2IJK - chains A and B; structure by X-ray diffraction, 1.55 A resolution.

# Chain A (and B)
Name: Regulatory protein rop
Organism: Escherichia coli
Notes: chain B of this document is another copy of the same molecule, construct and numbering; everything in this record applies to it too
Reference sequence: P03051 (ROP_ECOLI); residues 1-63 here = UniProt positions 1-63
Chain sequence (63 residues; each row starts with the number of its first residue):
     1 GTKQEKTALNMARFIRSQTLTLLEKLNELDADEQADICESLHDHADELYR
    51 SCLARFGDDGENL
Unresolved in the structure: 1, 59-63 (chain B: 59-63)
Differences from the reference sequence: engineered mutation Gly1 (Met in P03051)

# How chain A and chain B interact
Contacting residue pairs - 58 pairs, chain A then chain B:
  Gln4(A) - Leu29(B)
  Glu5(A) - Leu29(B)
  Thr7(A) - Lys25(B)
  Ala8(A) - Leu22(B)
  Ala8(A) - Leu29(B)  hydrophobic
  Met11(A) - Gln18(B)
  Met11(A) - Thr21(B)
  Met11(A) - Leu22(B)
  Ala12(A) - Leu22(B)  hydrophobic
  Phe14(A) - Phe14(B)  hydrophobic
  Phe14(A) - Gln18(B)
  Ile15(A) - Gln18(B)
  Ile15(A) - Thr19(B)
  Ile15(A) - Leu22(B)  hydrophobic
  Gln18(A) - Phe14(B)
  Gln18(A) - Ile15(B)
  Thr19(A) - Ile15(B)
  Leu22(A) - Ala8(B)
  Leu22(A) - Ala12(B)
  Leu22(A) - Ile15(B)  hydrophobic
  Leu22(A) - Leu48(B)  hydrophobic
  Lys25(A) - Met11(B)
  Leu26(A) - Phe56(B)  hydrophobic
  Leu29(A) - Gln4(B)
  Leu29(A) - Phe56(B)  hydrophobic
  Asp30(A) - Arg55(B)
  Ala31(A) - Arg55(B)
  Asp32(A) - Arg55(B)
  Glu33(A) - Ser51(B)
  Gln34(A) - Leu48(B)
  Gln34(A) - Ser51(B)  hydrogen bond
  Gln34(A) - Cys52(B)
  Gln34(A) - Arg55(B)
  Ile37(A) - Glu47(B)
  Ile37(A) - Leu48(B)  hydrophobic
  Ile37(A) - Ser51(B)
  Cys38(A) - Leu48(B)  hydrophobic
  Ser40(A) - His44(B)
  Leu41(A) - Leu41(B)  hydrophobic
  Leu41(A) - His44(B)
  Leu41(A) - Ala45(B)
  Leu41(A) - Leu48(B)  hydrophobic
  His44(A) - Leu41(B)
  His44(A) - His44(B)
  Ala45(A) - Leu41(B)
  Leu48(A) - Leu22(B)  hydrophobic
  Leu48(A) - Gln34(B)
  Leu48(A) - Ile37(B)  hydrophobic
  Leu48(A) - Cys38(B)  hydrophobic
  Leu48(A) - Leu41(B)  hydrophobic
  Ser51(A) - Gln34(B)  hydrogen bond
  Cys52(A) - Gln34(B)
  Arg55(A) - Asp30(B)
  Arg55(A) - Ala31(B)
  Arg55(A) - Asp32(B)
  Arg55(A) - Gln34(B)
  Phe56(A) - Leu26(B)  hydrophobic
  Phe56(A) - Ala31(B)  hydrophobic
Other interface residues (no listed pair), chain A (31 interface residues in all): Thr21
Other interface residues (no listed pair), chain B (31 interface residues in all): Gly1, Glu5, Glu33

# Overview
Chain A and chain B each contribute 31 residues to their interface; the contacts include 2 hydrogen bonds. The
hydrogen-bonded pair is Gln34(A)-Ser51(B).
Chain A and chain B are both Regulatory protein rop (Escherichia coli); the structure, Structure of a Rom
protein dimer at 1.55 angstrom resolution, was determined by X-ray diffraction, deposited together with 2IJH,
2IJI and 2IJJ.
